PDB entry 3W97 | X-ray diffraction, 3.20 A resolution | chains D and J of the 10 polymer chains in the assembly

Chain D:
Name: Histone H2B type 1-J
From: Homo sapiens
Reference sequence: P06899 (H2B1J_HUMAN); residues 25-125 here correspond to UniProt positions 26-126 (UniProt number = residue number + 1)
Sequence (105 residues; row label = number of the first residue in the row):
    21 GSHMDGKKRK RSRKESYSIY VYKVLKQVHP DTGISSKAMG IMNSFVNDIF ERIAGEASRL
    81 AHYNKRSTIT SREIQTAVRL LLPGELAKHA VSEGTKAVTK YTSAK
Not modelled in the structure: 21-31, 125
Construct notes: expression tag (21-24)
From the paper describing this entry:
  - conformationally variable residues (order/disorder transition): Lys30, Arg31, Ser32, Arg33

Chain J:
Molecule: 146-nt DNA strand
Sequence (146 nucleotides; numbered 147 to 292; the number before each row is that of its first residue):
   147 ATCAATATCC ACCTGCAGAT TCTACCAAAA GTGTATTTGG AAACTGCTCC ATCAAAAGGC
   207 ATGTTCAGCT GAATTCAGCT GAACATGCCT TTTGATGGAG CAGTTTCCAA ATACACTTTT
   267 GGTAGAATCT GCAGGTGGAT ATTGAT

Interface between chain D and chain J:
Contacting residue pairs (10; chain D residue first):
  Ser32(D) with DA270(J), phosphate contact
  Arg33(D) with DT269(J), phosphate contact; DA270(J), phosphate contact
  Lys34(D) with DT269(J), sugar contact; DA270(J), hydrogen bond to the phosphate
  Glu35(D) with DT269(J), phosphate contact
  Ser36(D) with DT269(J), hydrogen bond to the phosphate
  Ile39(D) with DT269(J), phosphate contact
  Tyr40(D) with DG268(J), hydrogen bond to the phosphate
  Lys43(D) with DG268(J), salt bridge to the phosphate
Other interface residues (no listed pair), chain J (4 interface residues in all): DG267

In short:
Chain D and chain J form an interface of 8 and 4 residues respectively, with 3 hydrogen bonds and 1 salt
bridge. Among the polar pairs are Lys34(D)-DA270(J), Ser36(D)-DT269(J) and Tyr40(D)-DG268(J). From the paper:
conformational variability at Lys30(D), Arg31(D) and Ser32(D) among others.
Chain D is Histone H2B type 1-J (Homo sapiens) and chain J is a 146-nt DNA strand; the structure, Crystal
Structure of Human Nucleosome Core Particle lacking H2B N-terminal region, was determined by X-ray diffraction
(same publication as 3W98 and 3W99).
